PDB entry 4ZWT | X-ray diffraction, 4.20 A resolution (low resolution: residue-level contacts below are approximate; hydrogen-bond / salt-bridge calls are withheld) | chains E and F of the 7 polymer chains in the assembly

== Chain E (and F) ==
Molecule: Recombination protein uvsY
From: Enterobacteria phage T4
Notes: chain F of this document is another copy of the same molecule, construct and numbering; everything in this record applies to it too
Reference sequence: P04537 (UVSY_BPT4); residue numbers follow UniProt; this construct covers 1-137
Chain sequence (157 residues; numbered -19 to 137; the number before each row is that of its first residue; numbers below 1 keep their minus sign (Met-19 is residue -19)):
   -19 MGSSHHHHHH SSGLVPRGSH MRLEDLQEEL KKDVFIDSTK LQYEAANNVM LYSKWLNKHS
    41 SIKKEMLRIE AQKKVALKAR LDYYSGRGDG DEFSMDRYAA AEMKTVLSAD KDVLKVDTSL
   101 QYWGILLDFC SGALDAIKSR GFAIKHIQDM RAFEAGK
Unresolved in the structure: -19 to 0, 68-76, 136-137 (chain F: -19 to 0, 68-77, 136-137)
Differences from the reference sequence: expression tag (-19 to 0); engineered mutation Ala79 (Glu in P04537), Ala80 (Lys in P04537), Ala81 (Ser in P04537)

== Chain E / chain F interface ==
Contacting residue pairs - 27 pairs, chain E then chain F:
  Glu4(E) with Lys44(F)
  Gln7(E) with Asn37(F); Ser40(F); Ser41(F)
  Lys11(E) with Ser33(F)
  Ala89(E) with Lys54(F); Lys58(F)
  Leu94(E) with Ala51(F); Val55(F)
  Thr98(E) with Leu47(F)
  Gln101(E) with Leu47(F)
  Tyr102(E) with Lys44(F); Leu47(F)
  Ile105(E) with Lys43(F); Lys44(F); Leu47(F)
  Asp108(E) with Lys43(F)
  Phe109(E) with Asn37(F); Ser40(F)
  Gly112(E) with Leu36(F)
  Ala113(E) with Leu36(F)
  Arg120(E) with Val29(F)
  Ala123(E) with Val29(F)
  Met130(E) with Gln22(F)
  Arg131(E) with Gln22(F)
  Phe133(E) with Gln128(F); Ala132(F)
Also at the interface, not in a pair above, chain E (23 interface residues in all): Leu10, Val14, Ala116, Ile127, Asp129
Also at the interface, not in a pair above, chain F (19 interface residues in all): Ala25, Arg131, Ala135

== In short ==
23 residues of chain E face 19 of chain F across their interface.
Chain E and chain F are both Recombination protein uvsY (Enterobacteria phage T4); the structure, Crystal
Structure of the Bacteriophage T4 recombination mediator protein UvsY, Lattice Type IV, was determined by
X-ray diffraction (same publication as 4ZWQ, 4ZWR and 4ZWS).
